PDB entry 9IV3 | X-ray diffraction, 2.95 A resolution | chains C and E of the 8 polymer chains in the assembly

Chain C (and E):
Name: Carboxysome shell protein CcmK1
Organism: Synechocystis sp. PCC 6803 substr. Kazusa
Notes: chain E of this document is another copy of the same molecule, construct and numbering; everything in this record applies to it too
UniProt: P72760 (CCMK1_SYNY3); numbering as in UniProt (aligned over 1-111)
Sequence (123 residues; numbered -11 to 111; the number before each row is that of its first residue; numbers below 1 keep their minus sign (Met-11 is residue -11)):
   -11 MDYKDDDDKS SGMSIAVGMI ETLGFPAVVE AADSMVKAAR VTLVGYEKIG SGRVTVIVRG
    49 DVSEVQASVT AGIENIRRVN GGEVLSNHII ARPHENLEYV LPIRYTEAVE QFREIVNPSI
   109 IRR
Disordered / not traced: -11 to 1 (chain E: -11 to 1, 95-111)
Differences from the reference sequence: initiating methionine (-11); expression tag (-10 to 0)
UniProt features mapped onto this chain:
  - mutagenesis: Arg92 to Arg111 (Alters hexamer layer packing)

How chain C and chain E interact:
Contacting residue pairs (56; chain C residue first):
  Leu11(C) - Arg41(E)
  Gly12(C) - Glu9(E)
  Gly12(C) - Ile37(E)
  Gly12(C) - Arg41(E)
  Phe13(C) - Glu9(E)  hydrogen bond (backbone-side chain)
  Phe13(C) - Glu35(E)
  Phe13(C) - Ile37(E)
  Phe13(C) - Thr43(E)
  Phe13(C) - Ile45(E)  hydrophobic
  Pro14(C) - Glu9(E)
  Pro14(C) - Thr43(E)
  Pro14(C) - Ser74(E)
  Val17(C) - Met7(E)  hydrophobic
  Val17(C) - Ile78(E)  hydrophobic
  Val17(C) - Leu85(E)
  Val17(C) - Leu89(E)  hydrophobic
  Glu18(C) - His76(E)  salt bridge
  Glu18(C) - Ile78(E)
  Ala20(C) - Leu85(E)
  Ala20(C) - Leu89(E)  hydrophobic
  Asp21(C) - Ile78(E)
  Asp21(C) - Pro81(E)
  Asp21(C) - His82(E)  hydrogen bond (side chain-backbone)
  Asp21(C) - Leu85(E)
  Val24(C) - His82(E)
  Val24(C) - Leu85(E)  hydrophobic
  Lys25(C) - Arg80(E)  hydrogen bond (side chain-backbone)
  Lys25(C) - His82(E)
  Thr30(C) - Asn84(E)
  Leu31(C) - Asn84(E)  hydrogen bond (backbone-side chain)
  Leu31(C) - Val88(E)
  Gly33(C) - Val88(E)
  Tyr34(C) - Glu35(E)  hydrogen bond
  Tyr34(C) - Val88(E)  hydrophobic
  Tyr34(C) - Leu89(E)  hydrophobic
  Tyr34(C) - Pro90(E)
  Lys36(C) - Glu35(E)  salt bridge
  Lys36(C) - Lys36(E)  hydrogen bond (side chain-backbone)
  Lys36(C) - Ile37(E)
  Gly38(C) - Ile37(E)
  Ser39(C) - Ile37(E)
  Ser39(C) - Gly38(E)
  Ser39(C) - Ser39(E)  hydrogen bond (backbone-side chain)
  Gly40(C) - Ile37(E)  hydrogen bond (backbone-backbone)
  Gly40(C) - Gly38(E)
  Gly40(C) - Ser39(E)
  Val42(C) - Ile37(E)  hydrophobic
  Val67(C) - His76(E)
  Asn68(C) - Leu73(E)
  Asn68(C) - Ser74(E)  hydrogen bond (backbone-side chain)
  Asn68(C) - Asn75(E)  hydrogen bond (side chain-backbone)
  Gly69(C) - Arg41(E)  hydrogen bond (backbone-side chain)
  Gly69(C) - Leu73(E)
  Arg92(C) - Glu83(E)  salt bridge
  Arg92(C) - Tyr87(E)  hydrogen bond
  Tyr93(C) - Glu83(E)  hydrogen bond
Also at the interface, not in a pair above, chain C (27 interface residues in all): Val16, Arg41, Val44

In short:
Chain C and chain E form an interface of 27 and 25 residues respectively; the contacts include 13 hydrogen
bonds and 3 salt bridges. Polar contacts include Glu18(C)-His76(E), Lys36(C)-Glu35(E) and Arg92(C)-Glu83(E).
Both chains are Carboxysome shell protein CcmK1 (Synechocystis sp. PCC 6803 substr. Kazusa). Entry 9IV3
(Crystal structure of CcmS-CcmK1 complex from Synechocystis sp. PCC 6803) was determined by X-ray diffraction
(same publication as 9IUR and 9IV7).
